5U8S - chains B and D of the 13 polymer chains in the assembly; structure by electron microscopy, 6.10 A resolution (low resolution: residue-level contacts below are approximate; hydrogen-bond / salt-bridge calls are withheld).

[Chain B]
Name: DNA replication complex GINS protein PSF2
From: Saccharomyces cerevisiae (strain ATCC 204508 / S288c)
UniProtKB: P40359 (PSF2_YEAST); residue numbers follow UniProt; this construct covers 1-213
Sequence (213 residues; row label = number of the first residue in the row):
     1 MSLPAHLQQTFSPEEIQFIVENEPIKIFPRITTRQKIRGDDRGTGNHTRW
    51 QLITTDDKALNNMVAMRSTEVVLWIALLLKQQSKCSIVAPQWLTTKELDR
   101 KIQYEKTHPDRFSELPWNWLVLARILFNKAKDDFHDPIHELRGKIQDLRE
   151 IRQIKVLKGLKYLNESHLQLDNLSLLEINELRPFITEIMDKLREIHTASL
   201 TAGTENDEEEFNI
Unresolved in the structure: 1-2, 33-49, 201-213

[Chain D]
Name: DNA replication complex GINS protein SLD5
From: Saccharomyces cerevisiae (strain ATCC 204508 / S288c)
UniProtKB: Q03406 (SLD5_YEAST); residues 1-294 here = UniProt positions 1-294
Sequence (294 residues; numbered 1 to 294; the number before each row is that of its first residue):
     1 MDINIDDILAELDKETTAVDSTKITQGSSSTTHRDANTIVGSSLDLNDKT
    51 QIYVSPQQDFSDLMKSWKNERCSPELLPYPHQLMKRLLNRISMQSQLIEN
   101 ISMGFLDMQNASNANPPMPNESKLPLLCMETELERLKFVIRSYIRCRLSK
   151 IDKFSLYLRQLNEDENSLISLTDLLSKDEIKYHDTHSLIWLKLVNDSILK
   201 YMPEELQAINDTEGSVNMIDEPDWNKFVFIHVNGPPDGKWNEDPLLQENE
   251 FGKPCYTVTIPDLKEEVELTIGSIYVMRYEVIRDLLRDDKVALI
Unresolved in the structure: 1-53, 111-120, 239-247, 294
Curated features (UniProtKB/Swiss-Prot):
  - mutagenesis: Ser-21 (S21P: In sld5-8; temperature-sensitive mutant; in association with P-66. Defective in DNA replication), Ser-66 (S66P: In sld5-8; temperature-sensitive mutant; in association with P-21. Defective in DNA replication), Trp-67 (W67R: In sld5-12; temperature-sensitive mutant. Defective in DNA replication), Lys-150 (K150E: In sld5-2; temperature-sensitive mutant. Defective in DNA replication), Leu-293 (L293P: In sld5-13; temperature-sensitive mutant. Defective in DNA replication)

[How chain B and chain D interact]
Pairs across the interface (69):
  Leu-3(B) with Arg-145(D); Ser-149(D); Asp-152(D)
  Pro-4(B) with Arg-145(D)
  Gln-8(B) with Arg-71(D)
  Gln-9(B) with Arg-71(D)
  Thr-10(B) with Arg-71(D)
  Phe-11(B) with Lys-68(D); Arg-71(D); Cys-72(D)
  Glu-15(B) with Arg-71(D)
  Phe-18(B) with Arg-135(D); Phe-138(D); Val-139(D)
  Glu-21(B) with Arg-135(D)
  Asn-22(B) with Phe-60(D)
  Trp-50(B) with Ser-122(D)
  Leu-52(B) with Pro-125(D); Cys-128(D); Met-129(D)
  Thr-54(B) with Gln-94(D); Met-129(D); Glu-132(D)
  Thr-55(B) with Gln-94(D); Glu-132(D)
  Asp-56(B) with Gln-57(D); Phe-60(D); Glu-132(D)
  Lys-58(B) with Gln-57(D)
  Trp-74(B) with Thr-131(D); Arg-135(D)
  Leu-79(B) with Leu-124(D)
  Gln-82(B) with Leu-124(D)
  Lys-84(B) with Leu-124(D)
  Glu-165(B) with Phe-227(D); Lys-264(D)
  Ser-166(B) with Phe-227(D); Lys-264(D); Val-276(D); Met-277(D); Arg-278(D)
  His-167(B) with Lys-264(D); Val-267(D); Glu-268(D); Tyr-275(D)
  Leu-168(B) with Ile-274(D); Tyr-275(D); Val-276(D)
  Gln-169(B) with Tyr-275(D)
  Leu-170(B) with Ile-274(D); Val-276(D)
  Asp-171(B) with Ser-273(D); Ile-274(D); Tyr-275(D)
  Ile-178(B) with Phe-229(D)
  Leu-181(B) with Phe-229(D)
  Arg-182(B) with Phe-229(D)
  Thr-186(B) with Phe-229(D)
  Met-189(B) with Phe-227(D)
  Asp-190(B) with Lys-226(D); Phe-227(D)
  Arg-193(B) with Asp-223(D); Asn-225(D); Lys-226(D); Phe-227(D); Arg-278(D)
  His-196(B) with Leu-263(D)
  Thr-197(B) with Leu-263(D)
  Leu-200(B) with Leu-263(D)
Also at the interface, not in a pair above, chain B (45 interface residues in all): Leu-7, Ser-12, Ile-19, Gln-51, Asp-57, Leu-78, Trp-117, Asn-172
Also at the interface, not in a pair above, chain D (40 interface residues in all): Pro-56, Trp-67, Ile-101, Cys-146, Leu-148, Gly-272

[In short]
The interface between chain B and chain D involves 45 residues on one side and 40 on the other. Curated
annotation (UniProt) lists 5 mutagenesis sites on chain D.
Chain B is DNA replication complex GINS protein PSF2 and chain D is DNA replication complex GINS protein SLD5,
both from Saccharomyces cerevisiae (strain ATCC 204508 / S288c); the structure, Structure of eukaryotic CMG
helicase at a replication fork, was determined by electron microscopy together with 5U8T from the same study.
